Entry 7NT1 (X-ray diffraction, 2.85 A resolution); this record covers chains A and B.

== Chain A (and B) ==
Name: 3C-like proteinase
From: Severe acute respiratory syndrome coronavirus 2
Notes: EC 3.4.22.69; chain B of this document is another copy of the same molecule, construct and numbering; everything in this record applies to it too
Reference sequence: P0DTC1 (R1A_SARS2); residues 1-306 here correspond to UniProt positions 3264-3569 (UniProt number = residue number + 3263)
Amino-acid sequence (306 residues; numbered 1 to 306; the number before each row is that of its first residue):
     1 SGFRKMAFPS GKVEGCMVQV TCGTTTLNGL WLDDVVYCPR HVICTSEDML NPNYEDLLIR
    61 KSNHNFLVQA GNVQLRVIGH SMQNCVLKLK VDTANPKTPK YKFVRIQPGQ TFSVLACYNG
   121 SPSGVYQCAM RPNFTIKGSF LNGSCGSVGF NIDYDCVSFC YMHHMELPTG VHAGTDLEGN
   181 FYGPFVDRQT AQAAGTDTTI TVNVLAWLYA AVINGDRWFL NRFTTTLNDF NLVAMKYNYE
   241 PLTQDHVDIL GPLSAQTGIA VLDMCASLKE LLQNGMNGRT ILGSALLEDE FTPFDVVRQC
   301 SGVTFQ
Unresolved in the structure: 306 (chain B: 305-306)
From the paper describing this entry:
  - binding site for the ligand UQW: H41, C145
  - catalytic residues: C145 (citing earlier work)

== Interface between chain A and chain B ==
Residue-residue contacts (79):
  S1(A) with G138(B); S139(B); F140(B), hydrogen bond (backbone-backbone); L141(B); E166(B), hydrogen bond (backbone-side chain); H172(B)
  G2(A) with G138(B); S139(B), hydrogen bond (backbone-side chain)
  R4(A) with K5(B); Y126(B); Q127(B), hydrogen bond (side chain-backbone); K137(B), hydrogen bond (side chain-backbone); E290(B), salt bridge
  K5(A) with R4(B); Y126(B)
  M6(A) with G124(B); V125(B); Y126(B), hydrophobic; S139(B)
  A7(A) with G124(B); V125(B), hydrogen bond (backbone-backbone)
  F8(A) with V125(B)
  P9(A) with S10(B); E14(B); P122(B), hydrophobic; S123(B)
  S10(A) with P9(B); S10(B), hydrogen bond (side chain-backbone); E14(B), hydrogen bond (backbone-side chain)
  G11(A) with G11(B); E14(B), hydrogen bond (backbone-side chain)
  E14(A) with P9(B); S10(B), hydrogen bond (side chain-backbone); G11(B), hydrogen bond (side chain-backbone)
  P122(A) with P9(B), hydrophobic
  S123(A) with P9(B)
  G124(A) with M6(B); A7(B); P9(B)
  V125(A) with M6(B); A7(B), hydrogen bond (backbone-backbone); F8(B)
  Y126(A) with K5(B); M6(B), hydrophobic
  Q127(A) with R4(B)
  C128(A) with R4(B)
  K137(A) with R4(B), hydrogen bond (backbone-side chain)
  G138(A) with S1(B); G2(B)
  S139(A) with S1(B); G2(B), hydrogen bond (side chain-backbone); M6(B); Q299(B)
  F140(A) with S1(B), hydrogen bond (backbone-backbone)
  L141(A) with S1(B); Q299(B); C300(B); S301(B)
  E166(A) with S1(B), hydrogen bond (side chain-backbone)
  G170(A) with S1(B); G2(B)
  H172(A) with S1(B)
  A285(A) with A285(B), hydrophobic; L286(B), hydrophobic
  L286(A) with G283(B)
  E290(A) with R4(B), salt bridge
  Q299(A) with S139(B), hydrogen bond; L141(B)
  C300(A) with L141(B)
  S301(A) with L141(B)
  G302(A) with Y118(B); L141(B)
  V303(A) with S123(B)
  T304(A) with Y118(B); S121(B); P122(B); S123(B)
  F305(A) with P122(B), hydrogen bond (backbone-backbone); S123(B)
Interface residues without a listed pair, chain A (40 interface residues in all): F3, K12, L115, T280
Interface residues without a listed pair, chain B (38 interface residues in all): F3, K12, L115, C128, G170

== Summary ==
40 residues of chain A face 38 of chain B across their interface, with 18 hydrogen bonds and 2 salt bridges.
Polar contacts include R4(A)-E290(B), S1(A)-E166(B) and G2(A)-S139(B). The paper reports the catalytic residue
C145(A); a binding site for the ligand UQW at H41(A) and C145(A).
Chain A and chain B are both 3C-like proteinase (Severe acute respiratory syndrome coronavirus 2); the
structure, Crystal structure of SARS CoV2 main protease in complex with FSP007, was determined by X-ray
diffraction (same publication as 7NT2, 7NT3, 7NTV and 7NUK).
